PDB entry 7LXH | X-ray diffraction, 1.67 A resolution | chains A and C of the 3 polymer chains in the assembly

[Chain A]
Name: DNA-7-methylguanine glycosylase
From: Bacillus cereus
UniProt: C2T7T7 (C2T7T7_BACCE); numbering as in UniProt (aligned over 1-237)
Chain sequence (241 residues; numbered -3 to 237; the number before each row is that of its first residue; numbers below 1 keep their minus sign (Gly-3 is residue -3)):
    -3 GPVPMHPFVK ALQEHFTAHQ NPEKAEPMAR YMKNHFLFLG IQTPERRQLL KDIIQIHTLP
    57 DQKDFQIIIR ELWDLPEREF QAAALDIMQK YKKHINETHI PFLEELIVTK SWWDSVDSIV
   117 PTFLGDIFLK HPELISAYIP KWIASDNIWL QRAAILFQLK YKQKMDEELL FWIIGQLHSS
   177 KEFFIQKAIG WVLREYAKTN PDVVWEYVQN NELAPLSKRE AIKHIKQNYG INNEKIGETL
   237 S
Disordered / not traced: -3 to -2, 226-237
Construct notes: expression tag (-3 to 0)
Ion coordination: Ca2+ near Asp142 (its only coordinating residue here)
Residues lining bound ligands: YNG (7-{7-[(1R)-1-{[(4P)-6-amino-3H-purin-3-yl]methyl}-5-hydroxy-8-methyl-1,6-dihydropyrrolo[3,2-e]indole-3(2H)-carbonyl]-4-hydroxy-5-methoxy-1,6-dihydropyrrolo[3,2-e]indole-3(2H)-carbonyl}-4-hydroxy-5-methoxy-1,6-dihydropyrrolo[3,2-e]indole-3(2H)-carboxamide): Tyr27, Met28, Trp109, Asp110, Lys156, Trp187, Glu191, Lys194
From the paper describing this entry:
  - catalytic residues: Trp109, Asp113, Trp187
  - binding site for YNG: Tyr27, Met28, Trp109, Asp110, Lys156, Trp187, Lys194

[Chain C]
Molecule: 9-nt DNA strand
Sequence (9 nucleotides; row label = number of the first residue in the row):
     1 TGCCTTTGC
Residues lining bound ligands: YNG (7-{7-[(1R)-1-{[(4P)-6-amino-3H-purin-3-yl]methyl}-5-hydroxy-8-methyl-1,6-dihydropyrrolo[3,2-e]indole-3(2H)-carbonyl]-4-hydroxy-5-methoxy-1,6-dihydropyrrolo[3,2-e]indole-3(2H)-carbonyl}-4-hydroxy-5-methoxy-1,6-dihydropyrrolo[3,2-e]indole-3(2H)-carboxamide): DC4, DT5, DT6, DT7, DG8, DC9

[Interface between chain A and chain C]
Contacting residue pairs (7):
  Lys20(A) with DT6(C), salt bridge to the phosphate
  Gln38(A) with DT6(C), sugar contact; DT7(C), phosphate contact
  Thr39(A) with DT7(C), hydrogen bond to the phosphate; DG8(C), phosphate contact
  Pro40(A) with DT7(C), phosphate contact
  Arg43(A) with DG8(C), salt bridge to the phosphate
Also at the interface, not in a pair above, chain A (6 interface residues in all): Lys156
Also at the interface, not in a pair above, chain C (4 interface residues in all): DC9

[In short]
6 residues of chain A and 4 residues of chain C are in contact, with 1 hydrogen bond and 2 salt bridges. Polar
pairs include Thr39(A)-DT7(C), Lys20(A)-DT6(C) and Arg43(A)-DG8(C). The paper reports catalytic residues
Trp109(A), Asp113(A) and Trp187(A); a binding site for YNG at Tyr27(A), Met28(A) and Trp109(A) among others.
Here chain A is DNA-7-methylguanine glycosylase (Bacillus cereus) and chain C is a 9-nt DNA strand. Entry 7LXH
(Bacillus cereus DNA glycosylase AlkD bound to a CC1065-adenine nucleobase adduct and DNA containing an abasic
...) was determined by X-ray diffraction together with 7LXJ from the same study.
